Entry 6EBZ (X-ray diffraction, 1.66 A resolution); this record covers chains A and B.

[Chain A (and B)]
Name: Ribonucleoside-diphosphate reductase, beta subunit
Source organism: Aerococcus urinae (strain ACS-120-V-Col10a)
Notes: EC 1.17.4.1; chain B of this document is another copy of the same molecule, construct and numbering; everything in this record applies to it too
Reference sequence: F2I8X9 (F2I8X9_AERUA); residues 2-337 here = UniProt positions 2-337
Chain sequence (355 residues; each row starts with the number of its first residue; numbers below 1 keep their minus sign (Met-17 is residue -17)):
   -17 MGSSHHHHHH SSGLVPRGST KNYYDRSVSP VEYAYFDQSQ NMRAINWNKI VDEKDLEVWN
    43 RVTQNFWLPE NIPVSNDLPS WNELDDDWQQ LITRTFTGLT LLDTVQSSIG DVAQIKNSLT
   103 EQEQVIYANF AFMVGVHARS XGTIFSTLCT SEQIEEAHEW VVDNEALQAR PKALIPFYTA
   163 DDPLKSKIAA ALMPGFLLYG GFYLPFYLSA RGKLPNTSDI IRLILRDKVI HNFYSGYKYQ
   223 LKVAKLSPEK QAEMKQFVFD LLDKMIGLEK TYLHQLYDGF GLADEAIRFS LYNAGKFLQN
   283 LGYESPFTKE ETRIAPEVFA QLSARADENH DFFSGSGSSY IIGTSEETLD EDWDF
Disordered / not traced: -17 to 3, 316-337 (chain B: -17 to 3, 306-337)
Modified residues: DAH (3,4-dihydroxyphenylalanine) at position 123
Differences from the reference sequence: initiating methionine (-17); expression tag (-16 to 1)
Ion coordination: Ca2+ site 1: Gly261 (shared with Gly263(B), Glu267(B) of chain B); Ca2+ site 2: Gly263, Glu267 (shared with Gly261(B) of chain B)
What the authors report for this chain:
  - contacts within the chain: Asp85-Lys210 (hydrogen bond)
  - binding site for thiocyanate ion: Asp85, Lys210

[How chain A and chain B interact]
Pairs across the interface (113; chain A residue first):
  Tyr5(A) - His140(B)
  Tyr5(A) - Glu141(B)
  Tyr5(A) - Val144(B)  hydrophobic
  Arg8(A) - Val144(B)
  Arg8(A) - Asp145(B)  salt bridge
  Ser9(A) - Val144(B)
  Pro12(A) - Leu83(B)  hydrophobic
  Pro12(A) - Thr86(B)
  Pro12(A) - Val87(B)  hydrophobic
  Pro12(A) - Ile91(B)
  Val13(A) - Ser90(B)
  Val13(A) - Ile91(B)
  Tyr15(A) - Lys154(B)
  Ala16(A) - Ile91(B)  hydrophobic
  Ala16(A) - Ile157(B)  hydrophobic
  Ala16(A) - Thr161(B)
  Tyr17(A) - Thr161(B)
  Asn23(A) - Val144(B)  hydrogen bond (side chain-backbone)
  Asn23(A) - Glu147(B)  hydrogen bond
  Asn23(A) - Gln150(B)
  Asn23(A) - Lys154(B)  hydrogen bond
  Met24(A) - Leu83(B)  hydrophobic
  Met24(A) - Val144(B)
  Met24(A) - Gln150(B)  hydrogen bond (backbone-side chain)
  Met24(A) - Lys154(B)
  Met24(A) - Ile157(B)  hydrophobic
  Arg25(A) - Leu83(B)
  Arg25(A) - Val144(B)
  Ala26(A) - Thr79(B)
  Ala26(A) - Thr82(B)
  Ala26(A) - Leu83(B)
  Ala26(A) - His140(B)
  Ile27(A) - Thr82(B)
  Ile27(A) - Thr86(B)  hydrogen bond (backbone-side chain)
  Ile27(A) - Ala120(B)  hydrophobic
  Ile27(A) - His140(B)
  Asn28(A) - His140(B)  hydrogen bond
  Trp29(A) - Arg121(B)
  Asn30(A) - Gly124(B)  hydrogen bond (side chain-backbone)
  Asn30(A) - Phe127(B)
  Asn30(A) - Ser128(B)
  Asn30(A) - Ile136(B)
  Trp41(A) - Phe114(B)  hydrophobic
  Trp41(A) - Val118(B)  hydrophobic
  Trp41(A) - Arg121(B)
  Thr45(A) - Phe48(B)
  Thr45(A) - Leu50(B)
  Phe48(A) - Phe48(B)  hydrophobic
  Leu50(A) - Thr45(B)
  Leu50(A) - Gln46(B)
  Thr79(A) - Ala26(B)
  Thr82(A) - Ala26(B)
  Thr82(A) - Ile27(B)
  Leu83(A) - Pro12(B)  hydrophobic
  Leu83(A) - Met24(B)  hydrophobic
  Leu83(A) - Arg25(B)
  Leu83(A) - Ala26(B)
  Thr86(A) - Pro12(B)
  Thr86(A) - Ile27(B)  hydrogen bond (side chain-backbone)
  Val87(A) - Pro12(B)  hydrophobic
  Ser90(A) - Val13(B)
  Ser90(A) - Ile97(B)
  Ser90(A) - Gln106(B)
  Ile91(A) - Pro12(B)
  Ile91(A) - Val13(B)
  Ile91(A) - Ala16(B)  hydrophobic
  Val94(A) - Val94(B)  hydrophobic
  Val94(A) - Ile97(B)  hydrophobic
  Ile97(A) - Ser90(B)
  Ile97(A) - Val94(B)  hydrophobic
  Gln106(A) - Ser90(B)
  Val107(A) - Gly117(B)
  Ala110(A) - Phe114(B)
  Asn111(A) - Phe114(B)
  Phe114(A) - Trp41(B)  hydrophobic
  Phe114(A) - Ala110(B)
  Phe114(A) - Asn111(B)
  Phe114(A) - Phe114(B)  hydrophobic
  Gly117(A) - Val107(B)
  Val118(A) - Trp41(B)  hydrophobic
  Ala120(A) - Ile27(B)  hydrophobic
  Arg121(A) - Trp29(B)
  Arg121(A) - Trp41(B)
  Gly124(A) - Asn30(B)
  Phe127(A) - Asn30(B)
  Ser128(A) - Asn30(B)
  Ile136(A) - Asn30(B)
  His140(A) - Tyr5(B)
  His140(A) - Ala26(B)
  His140(A) - Ile27(B)
  His140(A) - Asn28(B)
  Glu141(A) - Tyr5(B)
  Val144(A) - Tyr5(B)  hydrophobic
  Val144(A) - Arg8(B)
  Val144(A) - Ser9(B)
  Val144(A) - Asn23(B)  hydrogen bond (backbone-side chain)
  Val144(A) - Met24(B)
  Val144(A) - Arg25(B)
  Asp145(A) - Arg8(B)  salt bridge
  Glu147(A) - Asn23(B)  hydrogen bond
  Gln150(A) - Asn23(B)
  Gln150(A) - Met24(B)  hydrogen bond (side chain-backbone)
  Lys154(A) - Tyr15(B)
  Lys154(A) - Asn23(B)  hydrogen bond
  Lys154(A) - Met24(B)
  Ile157(A) - Ala16(B)  hydrophobic
  Ile157(A) - Met24(B)  hydrophobic
  Thr161(A) - Ala16(B)
  Thr161(A) - Tyr17(B)
  Phe314(A) - Gln46(B)
  Phe314(A) - Phe48(B)
  Phe315(A) - Phe48(B)
  Phe315(A) - Asn53(B)
Interface residues without a listed pair, chain A (58 interface residues in all): Leu38, Ser89, Ala113, Val143, Pro153
Interface residues without a listed pair, chain B (59 interface residues in all): Leu38, Ser89, Ala113, Glu137, Val143, Pro153

[Overview]
The interface between chain A and chain B involves 58 residues on one side and 59 on the other; the contacts
include 12 hydrogen bonds and 2 salt bridges. Polar pairs include Arg8(A)-Asp145(B), Asn23(A)-Val144(B) and
Asn23(A)-Glu147(B). The paper reports a binding site for thiocyanate ion at Asp85(A) and Lys210(A); contacts
within the chain involving Asp85(A) and Lys210(A).
Both chains are Ribonucleoside-diphosphate reductase, beta subunit (Aerococcus urinae (strain
ACS-120-V-Col10a)). Entry 6EBZ (Crystal Structure of the Class Ie Ribonucleotide Reductase Beta Subunit from
Aerococcus urinae in Activated Form ...) was determined by X-ray diffraction (same publication as 6EBO, 6EBP
and 6EBQ).
